7TKS - chains G and I of the 27 polymer chains in the assembly; structure by electron microscopy, 7.50 A resolution (low resolution: residue-level contacts below are approximate; hydrogen-bond / salt-bridge calls are withheld).

[Chain G]
Molecule: ATP synthase subunit gamma
Organism: Saccharomyces cerevisiae
UniProtKB: P38077 (ATPG_YEAST); residues 1-278 here correspond to UniProt positions 34-311 (UniProt number = residue number + 33)
Sequence (278 residues; numbered 1 to 278; the number before each row is that of its first residue):
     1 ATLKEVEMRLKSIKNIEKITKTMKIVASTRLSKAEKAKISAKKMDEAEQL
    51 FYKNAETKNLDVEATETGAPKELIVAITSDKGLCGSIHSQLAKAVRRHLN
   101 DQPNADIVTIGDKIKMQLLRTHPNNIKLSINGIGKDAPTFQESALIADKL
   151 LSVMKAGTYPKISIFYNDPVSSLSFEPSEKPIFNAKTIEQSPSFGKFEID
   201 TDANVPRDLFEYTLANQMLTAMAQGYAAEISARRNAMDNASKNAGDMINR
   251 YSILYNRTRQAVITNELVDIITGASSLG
Unresolved in the structure: 60-70, 277-278

[Chain I]
Molecule: ATP synthase subunit epsilon
Organism: Saccharomyces cerevisiae
UniProtKB: P21306 (ATP5E_YEAST); residues 1-61 here correspond to UniProt positions 2-62 (UniProt number = residue number + 1)
Sequence (61 residues; row label = number of the first residue in the row):
     1 SAWRKAGISYAAYLNVAAQAIRSSLKTELQTASVLNRSQTDAFYTQYKNG
    51 TAASEPTPITK
Unresolved in the structure: 1-7, 24-26, 50-52
Swiss-Prot annotation at these positions:
  - modified residue: Thr51 (Phosphothreonine)

[Interface between chain G and chain I]
Residue-residue contacts (17):
  Pro123(G) with Lys48(I)
  Asn124(G) with Lys48(I); Asn49(I)
  Ile126(G) with Tyr47(I); Lys48(I)
  Lys127(G) with Gln46(I); Tyr47(I)
  Leu128(G) with Thr45(I)
  Ser129(G) with Tyr44(I); Thr45(I)
  Ile130(G) with Phe43(I)
  Asn131(G) with Ala42(I); Phe43(I)
  Gly132(G) with Asp41(I); Ala42(I)
  Thr139(G) with Arg37(I)
  Phe140(G) with Arg37(I)
Interface residues without a listed pair, chain G (12 interface residues in all): Gln141
Interface residues without a listed pair, chain I (11 interface residues in all): Ala53

[Summary]
12 residues of chain G face 11 of chain I across their interface.
Here chain G is ATP synthase subunit gamma and chain I is ATP synthase subunit epsilon, both from
Saccharomyces cerevisiae. Entry 7TKS (Yeast ATP synthase State 3catalytic(e) with 10 mM ATP backbone model)
was determined by electron microscopy, deposited together with 7TJS, 7TJT, 7TJU, 7TJV, 7TJW, 7TJX and 30
further entries.
